Entry 8Z5D (X-ray diffraction, 2.50 A resolution); this record covers chains B and C of the 4 polymer chains in the assembly.

Chain B:
Name: 3-oxoacyl-[acyl-carrier-protein] synthase 2
Source organism: Helicobacter pylori
Notes: EC 2.3.1.179
Reference sequence: A0A438WLJ1 (A0A438WLJ1_HELPX); residues 1-412 here = UniProt positions 1-412
Chain sequence (412 residues; numbered 1 to 412; the number before each row is that of its first residue):
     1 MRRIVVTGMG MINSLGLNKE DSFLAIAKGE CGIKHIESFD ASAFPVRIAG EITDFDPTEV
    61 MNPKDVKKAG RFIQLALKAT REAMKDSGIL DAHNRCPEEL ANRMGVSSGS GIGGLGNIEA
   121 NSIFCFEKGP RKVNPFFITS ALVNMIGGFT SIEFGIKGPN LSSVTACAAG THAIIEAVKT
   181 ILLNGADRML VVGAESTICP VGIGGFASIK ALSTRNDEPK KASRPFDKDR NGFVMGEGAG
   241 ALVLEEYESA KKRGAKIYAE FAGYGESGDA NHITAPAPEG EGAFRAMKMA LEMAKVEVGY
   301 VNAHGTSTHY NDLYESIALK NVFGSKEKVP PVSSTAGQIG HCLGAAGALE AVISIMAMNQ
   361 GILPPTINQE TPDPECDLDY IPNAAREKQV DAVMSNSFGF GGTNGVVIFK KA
Sequence notes: engineered mutation Ala336 (Lys in A0A438WLJ1)
Glycans and other covalent adducts: hexanoic acid (6NA) linked to Cys167
Small-molecule neighbours:
  - hexanoic acid (6NA): Gly111, Ile112, Ala166, Glu195, Phe206, Leu343, Phe398, Gly399, Phe400
  - PN7 (N~3~-[(2S)-2-hydroxy-3,3-dimethyl-4-(phosphonooxy)butanoyl]-N-(2-sulfanylethyl)-beta-alaninamide): Ile209, Ala211, His272, Thr274, Ala275, Pro276, His304, Thr306, Thr308, Tyr310, Asn311, Phe398, Gly399, Phe400

Chain C:
Name: Acyl carrier protein
Source organism: Helicobacter pylori
Reference sequence: Q5EDC8 (Q5EDC8_HELPX); residues 1-78 here = UniProt positions 1-78
Chain sequence (86 residues; numbered -7 to 78; the number before each row is that of its first residue; numbers below 1 keep their minus sign (Gly-7 is residue -7)):
    -7 GTSSMGYLMA LFEDIQAVIA EQLNVDAAQV TPEAEFVKDL GADSLDVVEL IMALEEKFGI
    53 EIPDEQAEKI VNVGDVVKYI EDNKLA
Not modelled in the structure: -7 to -5, 76-78
Sequence notes: expression tag (-7 to 0)
Glycans and other covalent adducts: compound PN7 linked to Ser36

Chain B / chain C interface:
Contacting residue pairs (25; chain B residue first):
  Asn62(B) - Asn16(C)
  Pro63(B) - Asn16(C)
  Lys64(B) - Gln14(C)
  Lys64(B) - Leu15(C)
  Lys64(B) - Asn16(C)
  Lys64(B) - Gly33(C)  hydrogen bond (side chain-backbone)
  Lys64(B) - Asp38(C)  salt bridge
  Lys67(B) - Gln14(C)  hydrogen bond (side chain-backbone)
  Lys67(B) - Glu41(C)  salt bridge
  Lys68(B) - Asp38(C)  salt bridge
  Arg131(B) - Met44(C)
  Arg131(B) - Glu47(C)  salt bridge
  Arg131(B) - Glu53(C)  salt bridge
  Arg131(B) - Ile54(C)
  Arg131(B) - Asp56(C)  salt bridge
  Lys132(B) - Glu48(C)
  Val133(B) - Met44(C)
  Asn134(B) - Glu41(C)  hydrogen bond
  Asn134(B) - Met44(C)
  Pro135(B) - Val40(C)  hydrophobic
  Pro135(B) - Glu41(C)
  Pro135(B) - Met44(C)
  Phe136(B) - Leu37(C)
  Phe136(B) - Asp38(C)
  Phe136(B) - Glu41(C)
Interface residues without a listed pair, chain B (12 interface residues in all): Lys128
Interface residues without a listed pair, chain C (15 interface residues in all): Asp35

In short:
12 residues of chain B face 15 of chain C across their interface, with 3 hydrogen bonds and 6 salt bridges.
Polar pairs include Lys64(B)-Asp38(C), Lys67(B)-Glu41(C) and Lys68(B)-Asp38(C). Bound to chain B: compound
PN7. Covalently linked hexanoic acid: at Cys167(B).
Here chain B is 3-oxoacyl-[acyl-carrier-protein] synthase 2 and chain C is Acyl carrier protein, both from
Helicobacter pylori. Entry 8Z5D (Crystal structure of beta-ketoacyl-ACP synthase FabF K336A in complex with
hexanoyl-ACP from Helicobacter pylori) was determined by X-ray diffraction, deposited together with 8Z5F, 8Z5C
and 8Z5E.
